6NWL - chains A and B; structure by X-ray diffraction, 1.59 A resolution.

[Chain A]
Name: glucocorticoid receptor
Organism: Homo sapiens
Sequence (249 residues; numbered -2 to 246; the number before each row is that of its first residue; numbers below 1 keep their minus sign (Phe-2 is residue -2)):
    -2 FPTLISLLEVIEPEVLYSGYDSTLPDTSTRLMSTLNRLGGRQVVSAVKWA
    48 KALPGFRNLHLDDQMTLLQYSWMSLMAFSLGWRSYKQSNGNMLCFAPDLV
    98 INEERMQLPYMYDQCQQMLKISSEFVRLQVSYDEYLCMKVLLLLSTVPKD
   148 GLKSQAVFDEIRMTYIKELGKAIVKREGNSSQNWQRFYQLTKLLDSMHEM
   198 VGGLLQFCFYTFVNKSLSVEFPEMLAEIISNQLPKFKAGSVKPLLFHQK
Ligand contacts: cortisol (HCY; (11alpha,14beta)-11,17,21-trihydroxypregn-4-ene-3,20-dione): Met29, Leu32, Asn33, Leu35, Gly36, Gln39, Trp69, Met70, Met73, Ala74, Leu77, Arg80, Phe92, Gln111, Met115, Leu201, Phe204, Cys205, Thr208, Val216, Phe218
What the authors report for this chain:
  - binding site for cortisol: Asn33, Gln39, Arg80, Gln111, Thr208
  - allosteric site: Gly36, Pro219, Leu222, Ile225 (from molecular simulation)

[Chain B]
Name: Peroxisome proliferator-activated receptor gamma coactivator 1-alpha
UniProt: Q9UBK2 (PRGC1_HUMAN); residues 141-152 here = UniProt positions 141-152
Sequence (12 residues; row label = number of the first residue in the row):
   141 PSLLKKLLLAPA
UniProt features mapped onto this chain:
  - motif: Leu144 to Leu148 (LXXLL motif)
  - modified residue: Lys146 (N6-acetyllysine)

[Interface between chain A and chain B]
Residue-residue contacts - 22 pairs, chain A then chain B:
  Val41(A) with Leu147(B), hydrophobic
  Val44(A) with Leu144(B), hydrophobic; Leu147(B), hydrophobic; Leu148(B), hydrophobic
  Lys48(A) with Leu147(B), hydrogen bond (side chain-backbone); Leu148(B); Ala150(B), hydrogen bond (side chain-backbone); Pro151(B)
  Arg54(A) with Leu148(B), hydrogen bond (side chain-backbone)
  Leu58(A) with Lys145(B); Leu148(B), hydrophobic; Leu149(B), hydrophobic
  Gln61(A) with Leu148(B)
  Met62(A) with Ser142(B); Leu144(B), hydrophobic; Lys145(B); Leu148(B), hydrophobic
  Gln66(A) with Leu144(B)
  Glu220(A) with Leu143(B)
  Met221(A) with Leu143(B)
  Glu224(A) with Ser142(B); Leu143(B), hydrogen bond (side chain-backbone)
Other interface residues (no listed pair), chain A (14 interface residues in all): Lys45, Leu65, Ile225
Other interface residues (no listed pair), chain B (10 interface residues in all): Ala152

[In short]
14 residues of chain A face 10 of chain B across their interface, with 4 hydrogen bonds. Polar contacts
include Lys48(A)-Leu147(B), Lys48(A)-Ala150(B) and Arg54(A)-Leu148(B). Bound to chain A: cortisol. The paper
reports a binding site for cortisol at Asn33(A), Gln39(A) and Arg80(A) among others; an allosteric site at
Gly36(A), Pro219(A) and Leu222(A) among others.
Here chain A is glucocorticoid receptor (Homo sapiens) and chain B is Peroxisome proliferator-activated
receptor gamma coactivator 1-alpha. Entry 6NWL (Structure of the Ancestral Glucocorticoid Receptor 2 ligand
binding domain in complex with hydrocortisone and PGC1a ...) was determined by X-ray diffraction (same
publication as 6NWK).
